PDB entry 8XA2 | electron microscopy, 4.00 A resolution | chains F and G of the 8 polymer chains in the assembly

[Chain F (and G)]
Molecule: Major capsid protein
From: Human alphaherpesvirus 3
Notes: chain G of this document is another copy of the same molecule, construct and numbering; everything in this record applies to it too
Reference sequence: Q6QCL5 (Q6QCL5_HHV3); numbering as in UniProt (aligned over 25-1394)
Amino-acid sequence (1370 residues; numbered 25 to 1394; the number before each row is that of its first residue):
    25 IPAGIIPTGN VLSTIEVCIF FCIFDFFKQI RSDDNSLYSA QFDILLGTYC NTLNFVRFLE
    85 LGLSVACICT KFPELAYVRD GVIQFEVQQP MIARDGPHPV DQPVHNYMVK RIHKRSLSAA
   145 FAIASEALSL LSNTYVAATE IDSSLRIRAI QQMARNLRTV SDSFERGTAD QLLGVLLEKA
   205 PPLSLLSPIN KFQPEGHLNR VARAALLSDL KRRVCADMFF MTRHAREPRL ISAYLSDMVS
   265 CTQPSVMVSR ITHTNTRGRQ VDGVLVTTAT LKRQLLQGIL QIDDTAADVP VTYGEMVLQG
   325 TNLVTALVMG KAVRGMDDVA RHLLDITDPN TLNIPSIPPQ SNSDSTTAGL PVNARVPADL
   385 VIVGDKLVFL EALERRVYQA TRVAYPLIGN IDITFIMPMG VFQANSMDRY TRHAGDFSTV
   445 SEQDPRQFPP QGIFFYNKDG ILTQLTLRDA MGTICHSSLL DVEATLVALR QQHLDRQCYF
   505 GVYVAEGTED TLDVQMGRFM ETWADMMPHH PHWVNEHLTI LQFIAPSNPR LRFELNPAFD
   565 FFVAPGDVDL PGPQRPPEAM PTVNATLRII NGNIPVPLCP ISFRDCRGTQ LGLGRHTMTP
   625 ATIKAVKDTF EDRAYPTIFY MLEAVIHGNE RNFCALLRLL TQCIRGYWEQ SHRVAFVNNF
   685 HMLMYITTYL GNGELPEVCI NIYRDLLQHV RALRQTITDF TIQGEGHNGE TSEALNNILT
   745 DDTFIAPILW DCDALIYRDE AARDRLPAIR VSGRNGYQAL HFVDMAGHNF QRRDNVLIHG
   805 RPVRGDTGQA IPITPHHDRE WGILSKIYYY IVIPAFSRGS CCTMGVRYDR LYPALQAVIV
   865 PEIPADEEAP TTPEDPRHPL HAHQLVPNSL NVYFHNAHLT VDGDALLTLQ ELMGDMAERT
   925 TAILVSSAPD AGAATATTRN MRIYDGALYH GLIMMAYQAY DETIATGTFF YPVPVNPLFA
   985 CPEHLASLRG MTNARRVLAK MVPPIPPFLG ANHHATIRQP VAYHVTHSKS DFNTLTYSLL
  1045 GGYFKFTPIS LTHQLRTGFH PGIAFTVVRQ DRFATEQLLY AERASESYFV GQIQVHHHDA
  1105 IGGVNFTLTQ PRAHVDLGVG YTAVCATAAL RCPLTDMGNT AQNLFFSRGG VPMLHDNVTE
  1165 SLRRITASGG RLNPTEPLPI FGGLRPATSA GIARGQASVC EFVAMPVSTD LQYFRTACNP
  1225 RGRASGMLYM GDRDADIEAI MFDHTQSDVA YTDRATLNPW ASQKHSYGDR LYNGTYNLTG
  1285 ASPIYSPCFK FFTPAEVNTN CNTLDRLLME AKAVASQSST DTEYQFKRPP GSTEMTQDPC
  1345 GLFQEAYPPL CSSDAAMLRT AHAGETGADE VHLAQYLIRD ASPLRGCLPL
Disordered / not traced: 46-80, 317-377, 1230-1348
Construct notes: conflict Ile43 (Ala in Q6QCL5), Phe44 (His in Q6QCL5), Phe45 (Arg in Q6QCL5), Ala161 (Asp in Q6QCL5), Ala162 (Gly in Q6QCL5), Ser185 (Leu in Q6QCL5), Ala814 (Gly in Q6QCL5)
Disulfide bonds: Cys846-Cys985

[How chain F and chain G interact]
Pairs across the interface (81; chain F residue first):
  Arg103(F) - Phe44(G)  hydrogen bond (side chain-backbone)
  Arg103(F) - Phe45(G)
  Asp104(F) - Cys42(G)
  Asp104(F) - Ile43(G)
  Asp104(F) - Phe44(G)  hydrogen bond (backbone-backbone)
  Gly105(F) - Cys42(G)
  Val106(F) - Val41(G)
  Val106(F) - Cys42(G)  hydrogen bond (backbone-backbone)
  Val106(F) - Phe44(G)  hydrophobic
  Ile107(F) - Glu40(G)
  Ile107(F) - Val41(G)  hydrophobic
  Gln108(F) - Thr38(G)
  Gln108(F) - Glu40(G)
  Phe109(F) - Ile39(G)  hydrophobic
  Gln113(F) - Ala404(G)
  Gln113(F) - Arg406(G)
  Pro114(F) - Gln403(G)
  Pro114(F) - Ala404(G)
  Pro114(F) - Thr405(G)
  Met115(F) - Ser187(G)  hydrogen bond (backbone-side chain)
  Met115(F) - Arg190(G)
  Ile116(F) - Ser187(G)  hydrogen bond (backbone-side chain)
  Ile116(F) - Arg190(G)
  Ile116(F) - Gly191(G)
  Ile116(F) - Val401(G)  hydrophobic
  Ile116(F) - Thr405(G)
  Ala117(F) - Leu141(G)
  Ala117(F) - Ser187(G)  hydrogen bond (backbone-side chain)
  Ala117(F) - Phe188(G)  hydrophobic
  Arg118(F) - Ser142(G)
  Asp119(F) - Ser140(G)
  Asp119(F) - Leu141(G)
  Asp119(F) - Ser142(G)  hydrogen bond (backbone-side chain)
  Gly120(F) - Ser142(G)  hydrogen bond (backbone-side chain)
  Pro121(F) - Ser142(G)
  Asp125(F) - Ala144(G)
  Phe216(F) - Cys1136(G)  hydrophobic
  Arg224(F) - Gly1195(G)
  Val225(F) - Ile1196(G)
  Val225(F) - Gly1199(G)
  Val225(F) - Gln1200(G)
  Ala228(F) - Ile1196(G)
  Ala228(F) - Ala1197(G)
  Ala229(F) - Arg1198(G)
  Ala229(F) - Gly1199(G)
  Ser232(F) - Ala1197(G)  hydrogen bond (side chain-backbone)
  Ser232(F) - Arg1198(G)
  Arg236(F) - Asp463(G)  salt bridge
  Arg253(F) - Gln301(G)
  Ser260(F) - Arg297(G)
  Ser264(F) - Arg297(G)  hydrogen bond
  Thr266(F) - Arg399(G)
  Pro268(F) - Arg399(G)
  Ser430(F) - Thr443(G)
  Met431(F) - Pro449(G)
  Arg433(F) - Ser442(G)
  Arg433(F) - Thr443(G)
  Arg433(F) - Val444(G)
  Tyr434(F) - Ser442(G)
  Tyr434(F) - Ala1360(G)  hydrophobic
  Tyr434(F) - Arg1363(G)
  Thr435(F) - Asp440(G)
  Thr435(F) - Phe441(G)
  Thr435(F) - Ser442(G)
  Arg436(F) - Asp440(G)
  Arg436(F) - Thr1364(G)
  Arg436(F) - Glu1369(G)  salt bridge
  His437(F) - His437(G)
  His437(F) - Gly439(G)
  His437(F) - Asp440(G)  salt bridge
  Ala438(F) - Gly439(G)  hydrogen bond (backbone-backbone)
  Ala438(F) - Ser442(G)
  Arg1219(F) - Arg1363(G)
  Glu1369(F) - Glu1369(G)
  Thr1370(F) - Gly1368(G)  hydrogen bond (side chain-backbone)
  Thr1370(F) - Glu1369(G)
  Thr1370(F) - Thr1370(G)
  Glu1374(F) - Arg1363(G)  salt bridge
  Leu1377(F) - Val444(G)  hydrophobic
  Arg1383(F) - His1366(G)
  Arg1383(F) - Leu1394(G)
Other interface residues (no listed pair), chain F (50 interface residues in all): Leu231, Asp261, Gln267, Val272, Gln451, Arg677, Ala1372
Other interface residues (no listed pair), chain G (52 interface residues in all): Val407, Lys462, Glu701, Ala1194

[In short]
Chain F and chain G form an interface of 50 and 52 residues respectively, with 12 hydrogen bonds and 4 salt
bridges. Among the polar pairs are Arg236(F)-Asp463(G), Arg436(F)-Glu1369(G) and His437(F)-Asp440(G).
Both chains are Major capsid protein (Human alphaherpesvirus 3). Entry 8XA2 (Penton capsomer of the VZV
B-Capsid) was determined by electron microscopy (same publication as 8X9W, 8X9X, 8X9Y, 8X9Z, 8XA0, 8XA1 and
8XA3).
